9UD4 - chains C and D of the 6 polymer chains in the assembly; structure by electron microscopy, 3.31 A resolution.

[Chain C]
Name: Na(+)-translocating NADH-quinone reductase subunit C
Organism: Vibrio cholerae O395
Notes: EC 7.2.1.1
UniProtKB: A5F5Y7 (NQRC_VIBC3); residues 1-257 here = UniProt positions 1-257
Chain sequence (257 residues; each row starts with the number of its first residue):
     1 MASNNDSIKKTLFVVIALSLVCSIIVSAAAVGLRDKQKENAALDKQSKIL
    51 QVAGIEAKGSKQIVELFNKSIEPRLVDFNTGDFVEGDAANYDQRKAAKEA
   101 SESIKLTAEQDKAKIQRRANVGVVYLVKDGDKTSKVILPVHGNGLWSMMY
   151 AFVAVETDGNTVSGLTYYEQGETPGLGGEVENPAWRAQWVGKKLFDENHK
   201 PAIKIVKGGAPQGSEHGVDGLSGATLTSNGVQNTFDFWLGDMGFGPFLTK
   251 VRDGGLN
Unresolved in the structure: 1-5, 257
Residues lining bound ligands:
  - Ca2+ (CA): Lys45, Asp92, Arg94
  - FMN (flavin mononucleotide): Leu145, Trp146, Glu172, Thr173, Leu176, Gly177, Lys207, Gly223, Ala224, Thr225, Leu226, Thr227
Swiss-Prot annotation at these positions:
  - modified residue: Thr225 (FMN phosphoryl threonine)
  - mutagenesis: His216 (H216L: Decrease in FMN binding), Thr225 (T225L: Loss of FMN binding)

[Chain D]
Name: Na(+)-translocating NADH-quinone reductase subunit D
Organism: Vibrio cholerae O395
Notes: EC 7.2.1.1
UniProtKB: A5F5Y6 (NQRD_VIBC3); residue numbers follow UniProt; this construct covers 1-210
Chain sequence (210 residues; each row starts with the number of its first residue):
     1 MSSAKELKKSVLAPVLDNNPIALQVLGVCSALAVTTKLETAFVMTLAVMF
    51 VTALSNFFVSLIRNHIPNSVRIIVQMAIIASLVIVVDQILKAYLYDISKQ
   101 LSVFVGLIITNCIVMGRAEAFAMKSEPIPSFIDGIGNGLGYGFVLMTVGF
   151 FRELLGSGKLFGLEVLPLISNGGWYQPNGLMLLAPSAFFLIGFMIWAIRT
   201 FKPEQVEAKE
Unresolved in the structure: 1-6
Bound ions: 2Fe-2S cluster Fe: Cys29, Cys112 (shared with 2 residues of chain E)
Residues lining bound ligands: 2Fe-2S cluster (FES): Leu26, Gly27, Val28, Cys29, Thr110, Asn111, Cys112

[How chain C and chain D interact]
Residue-residue contacts (22):
  Lys10(C) - His65(D)
  Thr11(C) - Pro67(D)
  Thr11(C) - Val70(D)
  Val14(C) - His65(D)
  Leu18(C) - Val74(D)
  Leu18(C) - Ile78(D)  hydrophobic
  Cys22(C) - Ser81(D)
  Val26(C) - Ser81(D)
  Val26(C) - Ile84(D)  hydrophobic
  Ala30(C) - Gln88(D)
  Leu33(C) - Gln88(D)
  Leu33(C) - Ala92(D)  hydrophobic
  Lys36(C) - Ala92(D)
  Lys36(C) - Tyr93(D)  hydrogen bond
  Gln37(C) - Gln88(D)  hydrogen bond
  Gln37(C) - Lys91(D)
  Asn40(C) - Lys91(D)  hydrogen bond (side chain-backbone)
  Asn40(C) - Ala92(D)  hydrogen bond (side chain-backbone)
  Asn40(C) - Tyr95(D)
  Ala41(C) - Tyr95(D)  hydrophobic
  Asp44(C) - Tyr95(D)
  Asp44(C) - Lys99(D)  salt bridge
Interface residues without a listed pair, chain C (17 interface residues in all): Asp6, Val15, Ala29, Glu179
Interface residues without a listed pair, chain D (19 interface residues in all): Asn68, Ser69, Ala77, Val85, Ile89, Ser170

[Overview]
17 residues of chain C face 19 of chain D across their interface; the contacts include 4 hydrogen bonds and 1
salt bridge. Polar contacts include Asp44(C)-Lys99(D), Lys36(C)-Tyr93(D) and Gln37(C)-Gln88(D). Bound to chain
C: Ca2+ and flavin mononucleotide. Bound to chain D: 2Fe-2S cluster.
Chain C is Na(+)-translocating NADH-quinone reductase subunit C and chain D is Na(+)-translocating
NADH-quinone reductase subunit D, both from Vibrio cholerae O395; the structure, Cryo-EM structure of
Na+-translocating NADH-ubiquinone oxidoreductase NqrB-T236Y mutant from Vibrio cholerae reduced by NADH, was
determined by electron microscopy, deposited together with 9U5G, 9UD3, 9UD5, 9UD6, 9UD8, 9UD9 and 4 further
entries.
